2B2D - chains R and A of the 5 polymer chains in the assembly; structure by X-ray diffraction, 2.90 A resolution.

[Chain R]
Molecule: 20-nt RNA strand
Sequence (20 nucleotides; row label = number of the first residue in the row):
   301 AUGCAUGUCU AAGACAGCAU
Disordered / not traced: 301-306, 316-320

[Chain A]
Molecule: Coat protein
Source organism: Enterobacterio phage MS2
UniProt: P03612 (COAT_BPMS2); numbering as in UniProt (aligned over 1-129)
Chain sequence (129 residues; numbered 1 to 129; the number before each row is that of its first residue):
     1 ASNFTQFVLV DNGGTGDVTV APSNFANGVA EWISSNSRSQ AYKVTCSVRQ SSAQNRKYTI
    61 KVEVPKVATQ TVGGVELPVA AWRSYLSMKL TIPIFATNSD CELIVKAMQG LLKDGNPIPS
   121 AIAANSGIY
Sequence notes: engineered mutation Ser87 (Asn in P03612), Lys89 (Glu in P03612)
What the authors report for this chain:
  - binding site for the 20-nt RNA strand (chain R): Lys89
  - mutagenesis - N87S/E89K, N87S: increased binding to Qbeta stem-loop (citing earlier work)
  - mutagenesis - N87S: decreased binding to MS2 operator (citing earlier work)

[Interface between chain R and chain A]
Pairs across the interface (11; chain R residue first):
  U310(R) - Tyr85(A)  sugar contact
  A311(R) - Glu63(A)  sugar contact
  A311(R) - Tyr85(A)  stacking on the base
  A312(R) - Val29(A)  base contact
  A312(R) - Lys43(A)  salt bridge to the phosphate
  A312(R) - Thr45(A)  hydrogen bond to the base
  A312(R) - Cys46(A)  base contact
  A312(R) - Ser47(A)  hydrogen bond to the base
  A312(R) - Thr59(A)  hydrogen bond to the base
  A312(R) - Lys61(A)  base contact
  G313(R) - Lys61(A)  base contact
Interface residues without a listed pair, chain A (10 interface residues in all): Ile60

[Summary]
The interface between chain R and chain A involves 4 residues on one side and 10 on the other; the contacts
include 3 hydrogen bonds, 1 salt bridge and 1 aromatic stacking contact. Polar pairs include A312(R)-Thr45(A),
A312(R)-Ser47(A) and A312(R)-Thr59(A). From the paper: a binding site for the 20-nt RNA strand (chain R) at
Lys89(A); N87S/E89K and N87S of chain A increase binding to Qbeta stem-loop.
Chain R is a 20-nt RNA strand and chain A is Coat protein (Enterobacterio phage MS2); the structure, RNA
stemloop operator from bacteriophage QBETA complexed with an N87S,E89K mutant MS2 capsid, was determined by
X-ray diffraction together with 1ZSE, 2B2E, 2B2G, 2BNY, 2BQ5 and 2BS1 from the same study.
